PDB entry 9FSV | X-ray diffraction, 2.75 A resolution | chains F and G of the 28 polymer chains in the assembly

# Chain F
Molecule: Probable proteasome subunit alpha type-7
Source organism: Saccharomyces cerevisiae
UniProtKB: P21242 (PSA7_YEAST); residues -3 to 284 here correspond to UniProt positions 1-288 (UniProt number = residue number + 4)
Amino-acid sequence (288 residues; row label = number of the first residue in the row; numbers below 1 keep their minus sign (Met-3 is residue -3)):
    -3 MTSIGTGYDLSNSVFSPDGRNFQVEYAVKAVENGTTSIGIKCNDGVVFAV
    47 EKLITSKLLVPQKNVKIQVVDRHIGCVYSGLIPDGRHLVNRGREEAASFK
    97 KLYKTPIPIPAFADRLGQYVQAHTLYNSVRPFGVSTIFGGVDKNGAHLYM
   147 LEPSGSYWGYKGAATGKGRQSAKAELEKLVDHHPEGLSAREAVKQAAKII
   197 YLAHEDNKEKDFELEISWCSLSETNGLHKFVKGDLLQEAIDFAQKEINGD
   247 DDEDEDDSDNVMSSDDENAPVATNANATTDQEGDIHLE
Unresolved in the structure: -3 to 1, 245-284

# Chain G
Molecule: Proteasome subunit alpha type-1
Source organism: Saccharomyces cerevisiae
UniProtKB: P21243 (PSA1_YEAST); residues -8 to 243 here correspond to UniProt positions 1-252 (UniProt number = residue number + 9)
Amino-acid sequence (252 residues; row label = number of the first residue in the row; numbers below 1 keep their minus sign (Met-8 is residue -8)):
    -8 MSGAAAASAAGYDRHITIFSPEGRLYQVEYAFKATNQTNINSLAVRGKDC
    42 TVVISQKKVPDKLLDPTTVSYIFCISRTIGMVVNGPIPDARNAALRAKAE
    92 AAEFRYKYGYDMPCDVLAKRMANLSQIYTQRAYMRPLGVILTFVSVDEEL
   142 GPSIYKTDPAGYYVGYKATATGPKQQEITTNLENHFKKSKIDHINEESWE
   192 KVVEFAITHMIDALGTEFSKNDLEVGVATKDKFFTLSAENIEERLVAIAE
   242 QD
Unresolved in the structure: -8 to 1, 243
Ion coordination: Mg2+: Thr8, Tyr119, Arg122, Met125

# Chain F / chain G interface
Pairs across the interface - 62 pairs, chain F then chain G:
  Thr2(F) with His6(G)
  Gly3(F) with His6(G)
  Tyr4(F) with Arg5(G); His6(G); Tyr21(G)
  Ser9(F) with Arg126(G)
  Val10(F) with His6(G); Gln18(G)
  Phe11(F) with Gln18(G), hydrogen bond (backbone-side chain); Tyr21(G); Ala22(G), hydrophobic; Arg126(G); Pro127(G)
  Ser12(F) with Tyr21(G)
  Pro13(F) with Tyr21(G), hydrophobic; Lys24(G), hydrogen bond (backbone-side chain)
  Asp14(F) with Lys24(G)
  Gly15(F) with Tyr21(G); Ala25(G)
  Lys37(F) with Asp56(G), salt bridge
  Asp110(F) with Arg82(G)
  Gln114(F) with Arg82(G), hydrogen bond (side chain-backbone); Asn83(G); Leu86(G)
  Gln117(F) with Pro79(G); Asp80(G); Asn83(G), hydrogen bond; Arg126(G); Leu128(G)
  Thr120(F) with Arg126(G), hydrogen bond (backbone-side chain)
  Leu121(F) with Asn83(G); Tyr124(G); Arg126(G)
  Tyr122(F) with Tyr124(G); Met125(G), hydrophobic
  Ser150(F) with Pro79(G)
  Gly151(F) with Pro79(G)
  Ser152(F) with Ile78(G); Pro79(G)
  Tyr153(F) with Arg82(G), hydrogen bond (backbone-side chain)
  Trp154(F) with Leu55(G), hydrophobic; Thr59(G); Val60(G), hydrophobic; Tyr62(G); Ile78(G), hydrophobic; Arg82(G)
  Gly155(F) with Leu55(G); Asp56(G), hydrogen bond (backbone-backbone); Thr59(G), hydrogen bond (backbone-side chain)
  Tyr156(F) with Leu54(G); Leu55(G); Asp56(G)
  Lys157(F) with Lys53(G); Leu54(G), hydrogen bond (backbone-backbone)
  Gly158(F) with Leu54(G)
  Leu172(F) with Leu54(G)
  Glu173(F) with Asp52(G); Lys53(G); Leu54(G)
  Val176(F) with Lys53(G); Leu54(G), hydrophobic
  Asp177(F) with Lys53(G), salt bridge
Also at the interface, not in a pair above, chain F (32 interface residues in all): Tyr145, Lys169
Also at the interface, not in a pair above, chain G (28 interface residues in all): Ser61, Gly129

# Summary
32 residues of chain F and 28 residues of chain G are in contact, with 9 hydrogen bonds and 2 salt bridges.
Polar pairs include Lys37(F)-Asp56(G), Asp177(F)-Lys53(G) and Phe11(F)-Gln18(G). The Mg2+ site is built by
Thr8(G), Tyr119(G), Arg122(G) and Met125(G).
Here chain F is Probable proteasome subunit alpha type-7 and chain G is Proteasome subunit alpha type-1, both
from Saccharomyces cerevisiae. Entry 9FSV (Yeast 20S proteasome with human beta2i (1-53) in complex with
epoxyketone inhibitor 16) was determined by X-ray diffraction, deposited together with 9FRW, 9FSU, 9FST, 9FT0
and 9FT1.
